PDB entry 7K19 | electron microscopy, 4.30 A resolution (low resolution: residue-level contacts below are approximate; hydrogen-bond / salt-bridge calls are withheld) | chains A and G of the 4 polymer chains in the assembly

== Chain A ==
Name: DNA-dependent protein kinase catalytic subunit
Organism: Homo sapiens
Notes: EC 2.7.11.1
UniProtKB: P78527 (PRKDC_HUMAN); residue numbers follow UniProt; this construct covers 1-4128
Sequence (4128 residues; each row starts with the number of its first residue):
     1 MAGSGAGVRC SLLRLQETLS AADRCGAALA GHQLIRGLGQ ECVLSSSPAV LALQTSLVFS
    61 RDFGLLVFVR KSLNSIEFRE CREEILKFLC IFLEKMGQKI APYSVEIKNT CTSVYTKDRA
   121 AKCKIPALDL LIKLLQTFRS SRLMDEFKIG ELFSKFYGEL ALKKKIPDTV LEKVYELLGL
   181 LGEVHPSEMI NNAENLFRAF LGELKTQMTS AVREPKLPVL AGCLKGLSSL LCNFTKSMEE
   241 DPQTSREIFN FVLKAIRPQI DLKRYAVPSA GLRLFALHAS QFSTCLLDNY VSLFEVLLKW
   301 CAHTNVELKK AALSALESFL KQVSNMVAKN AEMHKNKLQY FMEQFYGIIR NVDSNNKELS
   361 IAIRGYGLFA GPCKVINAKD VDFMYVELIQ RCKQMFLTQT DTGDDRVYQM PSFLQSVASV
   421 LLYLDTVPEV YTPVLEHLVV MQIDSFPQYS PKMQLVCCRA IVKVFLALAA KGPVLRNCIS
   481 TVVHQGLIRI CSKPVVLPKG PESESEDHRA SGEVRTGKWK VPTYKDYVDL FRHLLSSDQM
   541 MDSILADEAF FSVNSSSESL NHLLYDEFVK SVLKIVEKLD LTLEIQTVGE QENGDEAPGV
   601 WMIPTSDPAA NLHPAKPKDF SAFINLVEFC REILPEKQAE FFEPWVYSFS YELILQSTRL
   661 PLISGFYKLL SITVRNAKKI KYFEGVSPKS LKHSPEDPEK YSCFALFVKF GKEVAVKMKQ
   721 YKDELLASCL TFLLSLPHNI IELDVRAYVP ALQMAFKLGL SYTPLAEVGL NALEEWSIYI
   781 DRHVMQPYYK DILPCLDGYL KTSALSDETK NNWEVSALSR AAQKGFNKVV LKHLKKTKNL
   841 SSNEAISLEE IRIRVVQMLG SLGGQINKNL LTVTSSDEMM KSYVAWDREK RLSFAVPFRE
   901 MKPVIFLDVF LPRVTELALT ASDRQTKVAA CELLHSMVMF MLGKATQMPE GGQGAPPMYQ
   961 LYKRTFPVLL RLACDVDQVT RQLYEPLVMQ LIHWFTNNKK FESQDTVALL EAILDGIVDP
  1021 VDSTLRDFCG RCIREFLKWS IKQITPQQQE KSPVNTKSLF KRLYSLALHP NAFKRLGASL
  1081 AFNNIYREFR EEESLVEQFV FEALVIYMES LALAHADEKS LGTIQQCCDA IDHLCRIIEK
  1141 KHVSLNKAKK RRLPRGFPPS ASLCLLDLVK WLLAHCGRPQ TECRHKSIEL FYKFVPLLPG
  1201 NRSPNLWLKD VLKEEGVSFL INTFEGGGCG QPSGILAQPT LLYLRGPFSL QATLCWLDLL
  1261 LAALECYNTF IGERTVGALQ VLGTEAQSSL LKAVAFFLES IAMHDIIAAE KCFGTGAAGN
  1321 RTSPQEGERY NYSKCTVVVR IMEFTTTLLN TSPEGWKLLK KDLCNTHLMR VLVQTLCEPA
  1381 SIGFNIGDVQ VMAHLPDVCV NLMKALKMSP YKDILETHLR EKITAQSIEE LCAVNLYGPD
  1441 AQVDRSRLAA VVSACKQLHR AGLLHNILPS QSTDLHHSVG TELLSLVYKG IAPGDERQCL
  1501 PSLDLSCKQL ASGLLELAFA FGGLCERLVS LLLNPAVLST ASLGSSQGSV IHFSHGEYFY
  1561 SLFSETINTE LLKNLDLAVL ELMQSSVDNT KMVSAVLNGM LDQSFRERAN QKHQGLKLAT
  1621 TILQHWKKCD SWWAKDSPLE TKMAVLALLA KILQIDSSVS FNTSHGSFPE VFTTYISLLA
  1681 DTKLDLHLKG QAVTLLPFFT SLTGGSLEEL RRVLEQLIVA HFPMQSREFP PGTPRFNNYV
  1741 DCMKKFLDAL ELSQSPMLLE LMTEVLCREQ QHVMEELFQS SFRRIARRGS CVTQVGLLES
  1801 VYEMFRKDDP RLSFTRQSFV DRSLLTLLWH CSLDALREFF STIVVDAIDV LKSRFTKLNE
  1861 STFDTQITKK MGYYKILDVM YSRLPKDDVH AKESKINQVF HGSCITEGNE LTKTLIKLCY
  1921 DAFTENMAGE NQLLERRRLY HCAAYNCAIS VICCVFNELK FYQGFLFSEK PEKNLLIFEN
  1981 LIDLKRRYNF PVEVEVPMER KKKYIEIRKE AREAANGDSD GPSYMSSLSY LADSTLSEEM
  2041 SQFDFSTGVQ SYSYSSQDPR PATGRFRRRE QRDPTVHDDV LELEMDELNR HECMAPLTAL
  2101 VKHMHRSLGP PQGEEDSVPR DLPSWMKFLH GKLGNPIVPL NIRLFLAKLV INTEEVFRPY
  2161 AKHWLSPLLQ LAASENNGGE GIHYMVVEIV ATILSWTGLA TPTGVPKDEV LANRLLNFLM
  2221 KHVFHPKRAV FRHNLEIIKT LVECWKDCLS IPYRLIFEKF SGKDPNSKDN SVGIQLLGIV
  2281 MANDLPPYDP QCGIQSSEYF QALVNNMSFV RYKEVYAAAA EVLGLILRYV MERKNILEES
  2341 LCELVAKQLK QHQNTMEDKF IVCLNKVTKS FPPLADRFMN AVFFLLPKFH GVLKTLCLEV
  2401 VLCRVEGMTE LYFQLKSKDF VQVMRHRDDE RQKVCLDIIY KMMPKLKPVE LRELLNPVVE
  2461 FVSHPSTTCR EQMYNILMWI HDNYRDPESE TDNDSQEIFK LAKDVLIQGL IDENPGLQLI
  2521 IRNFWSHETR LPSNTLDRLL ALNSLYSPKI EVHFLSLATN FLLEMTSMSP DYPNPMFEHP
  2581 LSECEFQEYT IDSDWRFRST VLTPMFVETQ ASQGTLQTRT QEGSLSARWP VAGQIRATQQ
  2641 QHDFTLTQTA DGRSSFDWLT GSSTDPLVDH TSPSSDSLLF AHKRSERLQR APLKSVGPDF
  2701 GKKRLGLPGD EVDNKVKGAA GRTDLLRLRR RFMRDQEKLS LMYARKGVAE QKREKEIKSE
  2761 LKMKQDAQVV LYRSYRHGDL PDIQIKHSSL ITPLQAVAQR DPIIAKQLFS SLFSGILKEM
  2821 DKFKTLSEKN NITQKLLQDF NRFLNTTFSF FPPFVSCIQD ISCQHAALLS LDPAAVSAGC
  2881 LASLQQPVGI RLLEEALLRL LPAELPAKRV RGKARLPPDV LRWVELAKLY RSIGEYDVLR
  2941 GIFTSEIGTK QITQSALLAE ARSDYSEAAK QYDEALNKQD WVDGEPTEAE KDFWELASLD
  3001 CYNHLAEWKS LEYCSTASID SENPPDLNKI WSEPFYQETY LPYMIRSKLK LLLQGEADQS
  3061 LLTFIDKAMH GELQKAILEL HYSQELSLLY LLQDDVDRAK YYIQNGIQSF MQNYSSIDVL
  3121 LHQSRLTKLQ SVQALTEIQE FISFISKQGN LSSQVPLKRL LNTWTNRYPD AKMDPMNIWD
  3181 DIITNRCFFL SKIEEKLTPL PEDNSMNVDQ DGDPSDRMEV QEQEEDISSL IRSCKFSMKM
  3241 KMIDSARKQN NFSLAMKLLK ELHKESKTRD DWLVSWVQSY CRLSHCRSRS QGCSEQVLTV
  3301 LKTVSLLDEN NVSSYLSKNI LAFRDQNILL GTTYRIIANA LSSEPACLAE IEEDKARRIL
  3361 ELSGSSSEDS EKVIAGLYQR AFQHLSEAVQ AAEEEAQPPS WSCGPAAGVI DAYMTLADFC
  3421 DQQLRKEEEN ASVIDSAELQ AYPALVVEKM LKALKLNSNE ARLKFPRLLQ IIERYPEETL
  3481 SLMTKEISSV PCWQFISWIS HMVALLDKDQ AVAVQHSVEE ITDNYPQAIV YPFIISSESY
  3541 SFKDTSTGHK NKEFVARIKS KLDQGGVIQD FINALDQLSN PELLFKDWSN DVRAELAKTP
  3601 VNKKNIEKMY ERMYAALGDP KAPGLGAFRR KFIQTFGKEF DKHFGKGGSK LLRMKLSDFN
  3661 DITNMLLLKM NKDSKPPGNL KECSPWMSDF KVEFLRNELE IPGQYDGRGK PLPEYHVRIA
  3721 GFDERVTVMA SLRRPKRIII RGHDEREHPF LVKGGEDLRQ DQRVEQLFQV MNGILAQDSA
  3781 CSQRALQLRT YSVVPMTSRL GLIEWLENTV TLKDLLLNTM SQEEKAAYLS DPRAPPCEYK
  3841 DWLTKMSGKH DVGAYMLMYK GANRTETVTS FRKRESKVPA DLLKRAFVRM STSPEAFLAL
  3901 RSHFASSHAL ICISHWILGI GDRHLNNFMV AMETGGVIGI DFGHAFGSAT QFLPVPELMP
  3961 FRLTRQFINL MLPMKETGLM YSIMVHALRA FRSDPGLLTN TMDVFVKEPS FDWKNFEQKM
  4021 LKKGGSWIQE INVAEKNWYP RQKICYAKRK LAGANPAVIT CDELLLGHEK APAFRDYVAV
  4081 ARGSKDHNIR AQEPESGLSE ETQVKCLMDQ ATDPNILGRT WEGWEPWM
Disordered / not traced: 1-7, 496-519, 547-558, 588-601, 686-699, 802-845, 948-955, 1231-1240, 1284-1287, 1304-1322, 1494-1497, 1542-1555, 1995-2033, 2047-2086, 2109-2119, 2568-2786, 2900-2918, 3199-3225, 3363-3368, 3392-3405, 3430-3439
Curated features (UniProtKB/Swiss-Prot):
  - region: Leu-1503 to Leu-1538 (Interaction with C1D), Glu-2737 to Gln-2765 (May split the end of the DNA molecule, with the two strands separating around the region), Val-3728 to Arg-3734 (G-loop), Gly-3919 to Asn-3927 (Catalytic loop), Gly-3939 to Thr-3964 (Activation loop)
  - site: Asp-2020, Gly-2021 (Cleavage)
  - modified residue: Lys-117 (N6-acetyllysine), Ser-511 (Phosphoserine), Ser-687 (Phosphoserine), Lys-828 (N6-acetyllysine), Ser-841 (Phosphoserine), Ser-893 (Phosphoserine), Ser-1065 (Phosphoserine), Lys-1209 (N6-acetyllysine), Lys-1970 (N6-acetyllysine), Ser-2056 (Phosphoserine), Lys-2259 (N6-acetyllysine), Thr-2535 (Phosphothreonine), Thr-2609 (Phosphothreonine), Ser-2612 (Phosphoserine), Thr-2638 (Phosphothreonine), Thr-2647 (Phosphothreonine), Ser-2789 (Phosphoserine), Ser-3205 (Phosphoserine), Lys-3241 (N6-acetyllysine), Lys-3260 (N6-acetyllysine) and 6 more in UniProt
  - natural variant: Lys-263 (K263N: In a lung adenocarcinoma sample), Gly-500 (G500S: In a metastatic melanoma sample), Arg-1136 (R1136H: In a colorectal adenocarcinoma sample), Arg-1447 (R1447M: In a lung squamous cell carcinoma sample), Ala-1680 (A1680V: In a metastatic melanoma sample), Ser-2810 (S2810N: In a metastatic melanoma sample), Gly-2941 (G2941A: In a lung neuroendocrine carcinoma sample), Leu-3062 (L3062R: In IMD26), Ala-3574 (A3574V: In IMD26)
  - mutagenesis: Leu-1510 (L1510P: Loss of interaction with C1D), Glu-1516 to Leu-1517 (Loss of interaction with C1D), Thr-2609 (T2609A: Leads to radiation sensitivity and impaired DSB joining. Gives rise to reduced phosphorylation; when associated with A-2612), Ser-2612 (S2612A: Reduced phosphorylation; when associated with A-2609), Thr-2638 (T2638A: Alleviates phosphorylation, leaves a fully active enzyme with compromised cellular resistance to ionizing radiation without affecting DNA end joining; when associated with A-2647), Thr-2647 (T2647A: Alleviates phosphorylation, leaves a fully active enzyme with compromised cellular resistance to ionizing radiation without affecting DNA end joining; when associated with A-2638)
What the authors report for this chain:
  - post-translational modification sites: Ser-56, Ser-72, Thr-946, Ser-1003, Ser-3205, Thr-3950 (citing earlier work)
  - disease-associated variants - L3062R: decreased catalytic activity (citing earlier work)

== Chain G ==
Molecule: 16-nt DNA strand
Sequence (16 nucleotides; each row starts with the number of its first residue):
    25 AAGCAGTAGA GCATGC

== How chain A and chain G interact ==
Contacting residue pairs - 11 pairs, chain A then chain G:
  Lys-122(A) with DA29(G); DG30(G)
  Lys-263(A) with DG33(G); DA34(G)
  Arg-264(A) with DA32(G); DG33(G)
  Tyr-265(A) with DG33(G); DA34(G)
  Thr-304(A) with DA34(G); DG35(G)
  Asn-305(A) with DA34(G)
Other interface residues (no listed pair), chain A (7 interface residues in all): Ala-266

== In short ==
7 residues of chain A face 6 of chain G across their interface. From UniProt: 7 mutagenesis sites on chain A.
From the paper: L3062R of chain A reduces catalytic activity; modification sites Ser-56(A), Ser-72(A) and
Thr-946(A) among others.
Chain A is DNA-dependent protein kinase catalytic subunit (Homo sapiens) and chain G is a 16-nt DNA strand;
the structure, CryoEM structure of DNA-PK catalytic subunit complexed with DNA (Complex I), was determined by
electron microscopy (same publication as 7K0Y, 7K17, 7K1B, 7K1J, 7K1K and 7K1N).
